Entry 9L5R (electron microscopy, 2.80 A resolution); this record covers chains 5 and m of the 49 polymer chains in the assembly.

Chain 5:
Molecule: U5 snRNA
From: Chaetomium thermophilum (strain DSM 1495 / CBS 144.50 / IMI 039719)
Sequence (116 nucleotides; each row starts with the number of its first residue):
     1 UUGGAGUAGG CCAGCUCAGA CCGAACUCAU UUCCUGCCUU UUACCGGAUG UGACCGUGAG
    61 UUGGCCUGAA AUACUCCCUA ACCCAAUCUU UGGAAACUCU CUGGAUAUCC CAGAUU
Not modelled in the structure: 80-84

Chain m:
Protein: Delta(14)-sterol reductase
From: Chaetomium thermophilum (strain DSM 1495 / CBS 144.50 / IMI 039719)
UniProtKB: G0S405 (G0S405_CHATD); residues -481 to 110 here correspond to UniProt positions 1-592 (UniProt number = residue number + 482)
Chain sequence (592 residues; numbered -481 to 110; the number before each row is that of its first residue; numbers below 1 keep their minus sign (Met-481 is residue -481)):
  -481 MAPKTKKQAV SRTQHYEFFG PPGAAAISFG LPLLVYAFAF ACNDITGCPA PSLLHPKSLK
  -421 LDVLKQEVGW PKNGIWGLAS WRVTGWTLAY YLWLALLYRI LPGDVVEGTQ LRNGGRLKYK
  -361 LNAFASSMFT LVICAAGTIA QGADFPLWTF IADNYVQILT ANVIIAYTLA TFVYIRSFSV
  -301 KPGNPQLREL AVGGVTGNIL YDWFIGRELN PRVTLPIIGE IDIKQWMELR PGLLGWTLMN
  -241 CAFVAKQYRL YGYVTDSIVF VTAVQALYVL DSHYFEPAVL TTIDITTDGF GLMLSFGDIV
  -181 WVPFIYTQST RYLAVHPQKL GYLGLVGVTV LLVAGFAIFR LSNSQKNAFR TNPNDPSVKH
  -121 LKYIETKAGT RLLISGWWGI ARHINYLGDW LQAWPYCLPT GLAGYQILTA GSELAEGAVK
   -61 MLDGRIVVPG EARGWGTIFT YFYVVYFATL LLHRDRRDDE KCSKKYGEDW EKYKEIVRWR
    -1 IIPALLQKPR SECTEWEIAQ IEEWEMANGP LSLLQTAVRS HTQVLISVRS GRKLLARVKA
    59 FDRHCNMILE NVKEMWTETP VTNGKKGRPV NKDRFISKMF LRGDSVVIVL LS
Not modelled in the structure: -481 to 24

How chain 5 and chain m interact:
Pairs across the interface - 16 pairs, chain 5 then chain m:
  A85(5) - Arg61(m)  salt bridge to the phosphate
  A85(5) - His62(m)  sugar contact
  U91(5) - His62(m)  hydrogen bond to the sugar
  U91(5) - Arg100(m)  hydrogen bond to the base
  U91(5) - Asp102(m)  phosphate contact
  G92(5) - Arg47(m)  hydrogen bond to the base
  G92(5) - Asp102(m)  base contact
  G93(5) - Arg47(m)  sugar contact
  A94(5) - Arg47(m)  hydrogen bond to the sugar
  A95(5) - Arg47(m)  sugar contact
  A95(5) - Ser48(m)  hydrogen bond to the sugar
  A95(5) - Gly49(m)  sugar contact
  C97(5) - Lys84(m)  sugar contact
  C109(5) - Asn81(m)  sugar contact
  C109(5) - Gly82(m)  phosphate contact
  C110(5) - Gly82(m)  phosphate contact
Interface residues without a listed pair, chain 5 (10 interface residues in all): U90
Interface residues without a listed pair, chain m (13 interface residues in all): Cys63, Lys83, Ser103

Summary:
The interface between chain 5 and chain m involves 10 residues on one side and 13 on the other, with 5
hydrogen bonds and 1 salt bridge. Polar pairs include U91(5)-Arg100(m), G92(5)-Arg47(m) and U91(5)-His62(m).
Here chain 5 is U5 snRNA and chain m is Delta(14)-sterol reductase, both from Chaetomium thermophilum (strain
DSM 1495 / CBS 144.50 / IMI 039719). Entry 9L5R (Cryo-EM structure of the thermophile spliceosome (state ILS))
was determined by electron microscopy together with 9L5S and 9L5T from the same study.
